PDB entry 5MBV | electron microscopy, 3.80 A resolution | chains C and D of the 5 polymer chains in the assembly

Chain C:
Protein: RecBCD enzyme subunit RecC
From: Escherichia coli
Notes: EC 3.1.11.5
UniProtKB: P07648 (RECC_ECOLI); residues 1-1122 here = UniProt positions 1-1122
Amino-acid sequence (1122 residues; numbered 1 to 1122; the number before each row is that of its first residue):
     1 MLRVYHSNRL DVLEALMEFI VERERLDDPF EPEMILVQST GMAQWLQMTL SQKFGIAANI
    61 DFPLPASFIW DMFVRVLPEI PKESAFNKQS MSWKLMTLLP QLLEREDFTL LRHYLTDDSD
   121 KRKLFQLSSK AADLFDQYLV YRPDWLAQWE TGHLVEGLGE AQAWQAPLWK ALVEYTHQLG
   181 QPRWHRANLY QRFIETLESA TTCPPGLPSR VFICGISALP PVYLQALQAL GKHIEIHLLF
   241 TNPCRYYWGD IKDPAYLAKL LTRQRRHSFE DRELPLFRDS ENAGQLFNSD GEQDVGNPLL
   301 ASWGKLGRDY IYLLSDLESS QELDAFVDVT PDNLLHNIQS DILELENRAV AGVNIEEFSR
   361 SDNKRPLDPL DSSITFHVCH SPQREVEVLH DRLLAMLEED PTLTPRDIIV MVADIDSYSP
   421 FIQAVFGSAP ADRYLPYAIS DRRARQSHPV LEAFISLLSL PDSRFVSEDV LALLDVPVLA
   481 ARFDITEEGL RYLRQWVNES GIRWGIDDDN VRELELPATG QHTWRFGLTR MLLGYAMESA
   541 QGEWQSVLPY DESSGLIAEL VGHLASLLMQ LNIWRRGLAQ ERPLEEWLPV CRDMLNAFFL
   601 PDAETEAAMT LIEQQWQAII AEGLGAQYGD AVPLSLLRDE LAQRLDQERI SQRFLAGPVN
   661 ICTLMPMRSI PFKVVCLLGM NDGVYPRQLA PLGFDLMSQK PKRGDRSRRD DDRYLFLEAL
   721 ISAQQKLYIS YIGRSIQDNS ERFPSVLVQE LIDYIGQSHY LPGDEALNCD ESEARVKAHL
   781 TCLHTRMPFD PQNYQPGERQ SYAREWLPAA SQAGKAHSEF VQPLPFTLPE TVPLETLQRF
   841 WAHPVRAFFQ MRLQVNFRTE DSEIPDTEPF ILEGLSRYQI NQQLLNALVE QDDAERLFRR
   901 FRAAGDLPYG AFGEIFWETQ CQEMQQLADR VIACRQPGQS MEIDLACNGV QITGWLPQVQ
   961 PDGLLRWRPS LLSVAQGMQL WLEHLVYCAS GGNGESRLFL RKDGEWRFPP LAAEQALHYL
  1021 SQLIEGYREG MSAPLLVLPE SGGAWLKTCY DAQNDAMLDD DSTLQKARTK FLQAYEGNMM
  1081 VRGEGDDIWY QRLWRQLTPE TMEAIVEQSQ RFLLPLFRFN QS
Disordered / not traced: 1122
UniProt features mapped onto this chain:
  - natural variant: Gln647 to Leu655 (sequence variant, change not given here; In recC-1004)
  - mutagenesis: Gln38 (Q38A: Acts at variant Chi sequences), Leu64 (L64A: Does not act at Chi), Trp70 (W70A: Does not act at Chi), Asp133 (D133A: Does not act at Chi), Leu134 (L134A: Acts at variant Chi sequences), Asp136 (D136A: Does not act at Chi), Gln137 (Q137A: Acts at variant Chi sequences), Arg142 (R142A: Acts at variant Chi sequences), Arg186 (R186A/C/H: Does not act at Chi), Asp705 (D705A/H: Acts at variant Chi sequences)

Chain D:
Protein: RecBCD enzyme subunit RecD
From: Escherichia coli
Notes: EC 3.1.11.5
UniProtKB: P04993 (RECD_ECOLI); residue numbers follow UniProt; this construct covers 2-608
Amino-acid sequence (609 residues; numbered 0 to 608; the number before each row is that of its first residue; numbering starts at 0):
     0 MGKLQKQLLE AVEHKQLRPL DVQFALTVAG DEHPAVTLAA ALLSHDAGEG HVCLPLSRLE
    60 NNEASHPLLA TCVSEIGELQ NWEECLLASQ AVSRGDEPTP MILCGDRLYL NRMWCNERTV
   120 ARFFNEVNHA IEVDEALLAQ TLDKLFPVSD EINWQKVAAA VALTRRISVI SGGPGTGKTT
   180 TVAKLLAALI QMADGERCRI RLAAPTGKAA ARLTESLGKA LRQLPLTDEQ KKRIPEDAST
   240 LHRLLGAQPG SQRLRHHAGN PLHLDVLVVD EASMIDLPMM SRLIDALPDH ARVIFLGDRD
   300 QLASVEAGAV LGDICAYANA GFTAERARQL SRLTGTHVPA GTGTEAASLR DSLCLLQKSY
   360 RFGSDSGIGQ LAAAINRGDK TAVKTVFQQD FTDIEKRLLQ SGEDYIAMLE EALAGYGRYL
   420 DLLQARAEPD LIIQAFNEYQ LLCALREGPF GVAGLNERIE QFMQQKRKIH RHPHSRWYEG
   480 RPVMIARNDS ALGLFNGDIG IALDRGQGTR VWFAMPDGNI KSVQPSRLPE HETTWAMTVH
   540 KSQGSEFDHA ALILPSQRTP VVTRELVYTA VTRARRRLSL YADERILSAA IATRTERRSG
   600 LAALFSSRE
Disordered / not traced: 0-1, 359-365, 471-475, 607-608
Construct notes: initiating methionine (0); expression tag (1)

How chain C and chain D interact:
Residue-residue contacts - 44 pairs, chain C then chain D:
  Tyr492(C) - Gly249(D)
  Arg525(C) - Thr26(D)
  Thr529(C) - Thr26(D)
  Leu532(C) - Leu19(D)  hydrophobic
  Leu532(C) - Gln22(D)
  Leu532(C) - Phe23(D)
  Leu532(C) - Thr26(D)
  Leu533(C) - Pro99(D)  hydrophobic
  Gly534(C) - Arg111(D)  hydrogen bond (backbone-side chain)
  Tyr535(C) - Ser43(D)
  Tyr535(C) - Ala46(D)
  Ala536(C) - Phe23(D)  hydrophobic
  Ala536(C) - Leu109(D)
  Ala536(C) - Asn110(D)
  Ala536(C) - Arg111(D)  hydrogen bond (backbone-backbone)
  Met537(C) - Pro97(D)
  Met537(C) - Thr98(D)
  Met537(C) - Asn110(D)
  Met537(C) - Arg111(D)
  Glu538(C) - Arg111(D)
  Gln541(C) - Asn110(D)
  Gln541(C) - Cys114(D)  hydrogen bond
  Glu543(C) - Pro97(D)
  Trp544(C) - Val27(D)
  Trp544(C) - Gln89(D)
  Trp544(C) - Pro97(D)
  Trp544(C) - Pro99(D)
  Gln545(C) - Gln89(D)
  Asp551(C) - Arg111(D)  salt bridge
  Glu552(C) - Gln251(D)
  Ser553(C) - Gln251(D)
  Ser554(C) - Arg111(D)
  Ser554(C) - Gln251(D)  hydrogen bond
  Ala558(C) - Leu19(D)
  Glu559(C) - Leu19(D)
  Gly562(C) - Pro18(D)
  Gly562(C) - Leu19(D)
  His563(C) - Pro18(D)
  Ala565(C) - Gln22(D)
  Met569(C) - Leu8(D)  hydrophobic
  Glu942(C) - Arg196(D)  salt bridge
  Glu942(C) - Arg198(D)  salt bridge
  Glu942(C) - His262(D)
  Trp955(C) - His262(D)
Interface residues without a listed pair, chain C (30 interface residues in all): Gln495, Gly542, Gly555, Leu556
Interface residues without a listed pair, chain D (28 interface residues in all): Arg17, Gly47, Pro248, Ser250, Arg252, Pro260

Overview:
The interface between chain C and chain D involves 30 residues on one side and 28 on the other, with 4
hydrogen bonds and 3 salt bridges. Polar pairs include Asp551(C)-Arg111(D), Glu942(C)-Arg196(D) and
Glu942(C)-Arg198(D). From UniProt: 10 mutagenesis sites on chain C.
Here chain C is RecBCD enzyme subunit RecC and chain D is RecBCD enzyme subunit RecD, both from Escherichia
coli. Entry 5MBV (Cryo-EM structure of Lambda Phage protein GamS bound to RecBCD) was determined by electron
microscopy.
